3MJ9 - chains A and L of the 3 polymer chains in the assembly; structure by X-ray diffraction, 2.95 A resolution.

[Chain A]
Molecule: Junctional adhesion molecule-like
From: Mus musculus
Notes: fragment: extracellular domain
UniProtKB: Q80UL9 (JAML1_MOUSE); residues 1-260 here correspond to UniProt positions 21-280 (UniProt number = residue number + 20)
Chain sequence (268 residues; each row starts with the number of its first residue; numbers below 1 keep their minus sign (Arg-1 is residue -1)):
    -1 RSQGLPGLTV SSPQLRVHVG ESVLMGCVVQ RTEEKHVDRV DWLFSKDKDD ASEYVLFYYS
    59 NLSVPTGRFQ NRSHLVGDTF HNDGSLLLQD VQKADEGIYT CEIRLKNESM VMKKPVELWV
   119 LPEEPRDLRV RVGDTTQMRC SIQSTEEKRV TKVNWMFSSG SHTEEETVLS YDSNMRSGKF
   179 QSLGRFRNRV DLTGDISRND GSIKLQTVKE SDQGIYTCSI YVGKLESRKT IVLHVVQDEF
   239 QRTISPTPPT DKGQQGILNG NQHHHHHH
Not modelled in the structure: -1 to 7, 237-266
Construct notes: expression tag (-1 to 0, 261-266); engineered mutation Arg124 (Lys144 in Q80UL9), Gln211 (Arg231 in Q80UL9)
Curated features (UniProtKB/Swiss-Prot):
  - glycosylation (N-linked (GlcNAc...) asparagine): Asn59, Asn69, Asn105
Disulfides: Cys25-Cys99, Cys138-Cys216
Covalently attached groups: N-acetylglucosamine (NAG) linked to Asn59, Asn69; glycan linked to Asn105
Reported in the primary citation:
  - post-translational modification sites: Asn59, Asn69, Asn105
  - conformationally variable residues (loop rearrangement, register shift, side-chain flip): Ser168, Asn172 to Leu181
  - contacts within the chain: Ser168-Gln179 (hydrogen bond)
  - binding site for N-acetylglucosamine: Asn59, Asn69, Asn105

[Chain L]
Molecule: Stimulatory hamster antibody HL4E10 fab light chain
From: Cricetulus migratorius
Notes: antibody fragment or engineered binder
Chain sequence (213 residues; row label = number of the first residue in the row; note: 5 numbers in that range are skipped by the numbering (no residue carries them; nothing is unmodelled there); a row labelled like 95A-95B holds insertion residues (95A, then the next letters in order)):
     1 SYTLTQPPL
    11 VSVALGQKAT ITCSGDKLSD VYVHWYQQKA GQAPVLVIYE DNRRPSGIPD HFSGSNSGNM
    71 ATLTISKAQA GDEADYYCQS WDGTN
95A-95B SA
    96 WVFGSGTKVT V
  106A L
   107 GQPNAAPSVT LFPPSSEELK TNQATLVCMI NGFYPADVAV TWEADGTPIT QGVKTTQPSK
   168 S
   170 DSKYMATSYL TMTADAWKSR NTFICKVTHG G
   203 NTVEKSLSPS ACS
Not modelled in the structure: 1, 213-215
Disulfides: Cys23-Cys88, Cys134-Cys194

[How chain A and chain L interact]
Pairs across the interface (20; chain A residue first):
  Tyr169(A) with Tyr32(L); Glu50(L), hydrogen bond
  Met173(A) with Trp96(L)
  Arg174(A) with Trp91(L)
  Ser175(A) with Trp91(L)
  Gly176(A) with Val31(L); Tyr32(L), hydrogen bond (backbone-backbone); Trp91(L)
  Lys177(A) with Asp30(L); Val31(L); Tyr32(L)
  Phe178(A) with Tyr32(L)
  Leu190(A) with Tyr32(L)
  Thr191(A) with Arg53(L), hydrogen bond (backbone-side chain)
  Asp193(A) with Tyr49(L), hydrogen bond; Arg53(L), salt bridge
  Ser195(A) with Tyr49(L), hydrogen bond
  Arg196(A) with Tyr49(L); Arg53(L); Arg54(L), hydrogen bond (side chain-backbone)
Other interface residues (no listed pair), chain A (13 interface residues in all): Gly192
Other interface residues (no listed pair), chain L (11 interface residues in all): Pro55, Ser56
Interface features reported in the paper:
  - residue pairs: Tyr169(A)-Tyr32(L) (pi stacking), Tyr169(A)-Glu50(L) (hydrogen bond)
  - epitope / paratope residues, chain A: Tyr169(A), Met173(A), Phe178(A)

[Overview]
13 residues of chain A face 11 of chain L across their interface, with 6 hydrogen bonds and 1 salt bridge.
Polar contacts include Asp193(A)-Arg53(L), Tyr169(A)-Glu50(L) and Thr191(A)-Arg53(L). The authors report pi
stacking between Tyr169(A) and Tyr32(L); a hydrogen bond between Tyr169(A) and Glu50(L). From the paper: a
binding site for N-acetylglucosamine at Asn59(A), Asn69(A) and Asn105(A); epitope/paratope residues Tyr169(A),
Met173(A) and Phe178(A).
Chain A is Junctional adhesion molecule-like (Mus musculus) and chain L is Stimulatory hamster antibody HL4E10
fab light chain (Cricetulus migratorius); the structure, Crystal structure of JAML in complex with the
stimulatory antibody HL4E10, was determined by X-ray diffraction.
